Entry 6J0F (electron microscopy, 3.80 A resolution); this record covers chains a and b of the 12 polymer chains in the assembly.

Chain a (and b):
Molecule: Pvc1
Source organism: Photorhabdus asymbiotica subsp. asymbiotica (strain ATCC 43949 / 3105-77)
Notes: chain b of this document is another copy of the same molecule, construct and numbering; everything in this record applies to it too
Reference sequence: B6VNP4 (B6VNP4_PHOAA); numbering as in UniProt (aligned over 1-149)
Chain sequence (149 residues; row label = number of the first residue in the row):
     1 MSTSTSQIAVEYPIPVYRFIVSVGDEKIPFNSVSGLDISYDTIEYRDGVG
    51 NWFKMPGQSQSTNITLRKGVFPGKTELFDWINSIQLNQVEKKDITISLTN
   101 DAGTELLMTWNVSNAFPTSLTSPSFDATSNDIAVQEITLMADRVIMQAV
Unresolved in the structure: 1-8, 149

How chain a and chain b interact:
Contacting residue pairs - 58 pairs, chain a then chain b:
  Glu-11(a) / Phe-71(b)
  Glu-11(a) / Pro-72(b)
  Glu-11(a) / Lys-74(b)
  Pro-13(a) / Val-70(b)
  Pro-13(a) / Ile-132(b)  hydrophobic
  Ile-14(a) / Val-70(b)
  Ile-14(a) / Ala-133(b)  hydrogen bond (backbone-backbone)
  Pro-15(a) / Asp-131(b)
  Val-16(a) / Ser-124(b)
  Val-16(a) / Phe-125(b)  hydrophobic
  Val-16(a) / Asp-131(b)  hydrogen bond (backbone-backbone)
  Val-16(a) / Ile-132(b)
  Val-16(a) / Ala-133(b)
  Tyr-17(a) / Ser-129(b)
  Phe-19(a) / Phe-125(b)  hydrophobic
  Phe-19(a) / Ala-127(b)  hydrophobic
  Asn-31(a) / Ala-127(b)  hydrogen bond (backbone-backbone)
  Asn-31(a) / Thr-128(b)
  Ser-32(a) / Phe-125(b)  hydrogen bond (side chain-backbone)
  Ser-32(a) / Asp-126(b)  hydrogen bond
  Val-33(a) / Ser-124(b)
  Val-33(a) / Phe-125(b)  hydrogen bond (backbone-backbone)
  Gly-35(a) / Ser-122(b)
  Leu-36(a) / Ser-122(b)  hydrogen bond (backbone-side chain)
  Leu-36(a) / Phe-125(b)  hydrophobic
  Asp-37(a) / Leu-120(b)
  Asp-37(a) / Thr-121(b)
  Ile-38(a) / Phe-78(b)  hydrophobic
  Ile-38(a) / Ser-119(b)
  Ile-38(a) / Leu-120(b)  hydrogen bond (backbone-backbone)
  Ser-39(a) / Ser-119(b)
  Tyr-40(a) / Thr-118(b)  hydrogen bond (backbone-backbone)
  Thr-42(a) / Thr-118(b)
  Thr-42(a) / Met-140(b)
  Glu-44(a) / Met-140(b)
  Trp-52(a) / Ser-59(b)
  Lys-54(a) / Ser-61(b)  hydrogen bond
  Lys-54(a) / Lys-91(b)  hydrogen bond (backbone-side chain)
  Lys-54(a) / Phe-116(b)
  Lys-54(a) / Met-140(b)
  Lys-54(a) / Asp-142(b)
  Met-55(a) / Asn-87(b)
  Met-55(a) / Phe-116(b)
  Pro-56(a) / Ile-84(b)  hydrophobic
  Pro-56(a) / Leu-86(b)
  Pro-56(a) / Asn-87(b)
  Pro-56(a) / Val-89(b)  hydrophobic
  Pro-56(a) / Phe-116(b)
  Ile-96(a) / Phe-125(b)  hydrophobic
  Leu-98(a) / Phe-125(b)  hydrophobic
  Met-108(a) / Val-70(b)  hydrophobic
  Trp-110(a) / Ser-122(b)  hydrogen bond
  Trp-110(a) / Pro-123(b)
  Trp-110(a) / Phe-125(b)  hydrophobic
  Ile-145(a) / Phe-78(b)  hydrophobic
  Met-146(a) / Phe-78(b)
  Met-146(a) / Gln-135(b)
  Ala-148(a) / Thr-75(b)
Other interface residues (no listed pair), chain a (35 interface residues in all): Val-10, Tyr-12, Ser-34, Gly-57, Leu-107, Gln-147
Other interface residues (no listed pair), chain b (37 interface residues in all): Gln-60, Gly-69, Ile-81, Asn-130, Ala-141

In short:
Chain a and chain b form an interface of 35 and 37 residues respectively; the contacts include 12 hydrogen
bonds. Polar pairs include Ser-32(a)/Phe-125(b), Ser-32(a)/Asp-126(b) and Leu-36(a)/Ser-122(b).
Chain a and chain b are both Pvc1 (Photorhabdus asymbiotica subsp. asymbiotica (strain ATCC 43949 / 3105-77));
the structure, Cryo-EM Structure of an Extracellular Contractile Injection System, PVC sheath/tube terminator
in extended state, was determined by electron microscopy together with 6J0B, 6J0C, 6J0M and 6J0N from the same
study.
